9H9Q - chains A and B of the 12 polymer chains in the assembly; structure by electron microscopy, 3.60 A resolution.

[Chain A (and B)]
Molecule: Tubulin gamma chain
Organism: Candida albicans
Notes: chain B of this document is another copy of the same molecule, construct and numbering; everything in this record applies to it too
Reference sequence: A0A8H6F519 (A0A8H6F519_CANAX); residues 1-498 here = UniProt positions 1-498
Sequence (498 residues; each row starts with the number of its first residue):
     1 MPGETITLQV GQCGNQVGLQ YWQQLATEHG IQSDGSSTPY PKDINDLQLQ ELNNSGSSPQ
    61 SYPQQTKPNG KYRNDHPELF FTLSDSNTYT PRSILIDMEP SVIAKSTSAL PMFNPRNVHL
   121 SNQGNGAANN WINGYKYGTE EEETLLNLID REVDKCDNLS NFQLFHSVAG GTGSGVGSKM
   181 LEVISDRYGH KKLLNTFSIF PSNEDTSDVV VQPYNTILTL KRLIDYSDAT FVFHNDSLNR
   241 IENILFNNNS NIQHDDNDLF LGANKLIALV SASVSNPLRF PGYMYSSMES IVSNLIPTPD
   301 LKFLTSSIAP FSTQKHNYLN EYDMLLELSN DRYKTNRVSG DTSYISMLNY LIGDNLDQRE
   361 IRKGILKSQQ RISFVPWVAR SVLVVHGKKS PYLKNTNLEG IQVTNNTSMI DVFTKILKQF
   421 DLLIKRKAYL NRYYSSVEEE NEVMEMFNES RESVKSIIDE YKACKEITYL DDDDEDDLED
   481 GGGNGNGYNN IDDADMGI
Not modelled in the structure: 1-2, 40-72, 121-130, 203-210, 244-261, 339, 474-498 (chain B: 1-2, 53-69, 122-128, 203-208, 245-261, 426-439, 468-498)

[How chain A and chain B interact]
Residue-residue contacts - 14 pairs, chain A then chain B:
  D85(A) - L319(B)
  D85(A) - N320(B)
  F113(A) - H316(B)
  N114(A) - H316(B)
  P115(A) - H316(B)
  R116(A) - F311(B)
  R116(A) - E327(B)  salt bridge
  R116(A) - Y333(B)  hydrogen bond
  N147(A) - N330(B)
  R151(A) - Y333(B)
  D154(A) - Y322(B)
  D154(A) - L326(B)
  K155(A) - L319(B)
  K155(A) - D323(B)  salt bridge
Also at the interface, not in a pair above, chain A (14 interface residues in all): T82, L83, P111, M112, D157
Also at the interface, not in a pair above, chain B (15 interface residues in all): Q314, Y318, D357, K363, K367

[Summary]
The interface between chain A and chain B involves 14 residues on one side and 15 on the other, with 1
hydrogen bond and 2 salt bridges. Polar contacts include R116(A)-E327(B), K155(A)-D323(B) and R116(A)-Y333(B).
Both chains are Tubulin gamma chain (Candida albicans). Entry 9H9Q (Candida albicans gamma-tubulin small
complex within ring-like higher oligomer in complex with Spc72 CM1) was determined by electron microscopy
(same publication as 9H9P and 9H9R).
